5W36 - chains A and G; structure by X-ray diffraction, 2.46 A resolution.

# Chain A
Protein: DNA primase
From: Mycobacterium tuberculosis (strain ATCC 25618 / H37Rv)
Notes: EC 2.7.7.-
UniProt: P9WNW1 (DNAG_MYCTU); numbering as in UniProt (aligned over 112-432)
Chain sequence (325 residues; row label = number of the first residue in the row):
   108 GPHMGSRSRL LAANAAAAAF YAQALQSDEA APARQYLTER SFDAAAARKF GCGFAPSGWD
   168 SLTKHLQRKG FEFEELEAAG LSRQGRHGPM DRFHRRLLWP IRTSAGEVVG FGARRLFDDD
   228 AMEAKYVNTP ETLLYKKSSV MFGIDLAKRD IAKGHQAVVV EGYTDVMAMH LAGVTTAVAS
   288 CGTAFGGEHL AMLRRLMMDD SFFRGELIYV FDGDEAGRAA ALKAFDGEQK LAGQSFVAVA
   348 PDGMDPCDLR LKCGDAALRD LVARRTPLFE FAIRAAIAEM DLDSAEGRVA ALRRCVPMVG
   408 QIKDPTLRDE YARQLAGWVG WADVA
Disordered / not traced: 108, 430-432
Differences from the reference sequence: expression tag (108-111)
Swiss-Prot annotation at these positions:
  - binding site (Mg(2+)): Glu268, Asp319, Asp321

# Chain G
Molecule: synthetic DNA 5'-TATCGTCCCGCCTC
Sequence (14 nucleotides; each row starts with the number of its first residue):
     1 TATCGTCCCG CCTC
Disordered / not traced: 1-4, 7-14
Bound ions: Sr2+ near DG5 (its only coordinating residue here)

# How chain A and chain G interact
Pairs across the interface (10; chain A residue first):
  Tyr143(A) with DT6(G), hydrogen bond to the phosphate
  Glu146(A) with DG5(G), phosphate contact
  Arg147(A) with DG5(G), salt bridge to the phosphate; DT6(G), salt bridge to the phosphate
  Arg221(A) with DG5(G), salt bridge to the phosphate; DT6(G), salt bridge to the phosphate
  Lys232(A) with DG5(G), hydrogen bond to the base; DT6(G), base contact
  Tyr233(A) with DT6(G), hydrogen bond to the phosphate
  Thr271(A) with DT6(G), hydrogen bond to the phosphate
Other interface residues (no listed pair), chain A (8 interface residues in all): Asp352

# In short
Chain A and chain G form an interface of 8 and 2 residues respectively, with 4 hydrogen bonds and 4 salt
bridges. Polar contacts include Lys232(A)-DG5(G), Tyr143(A)-DT6(G) and Tyr233(A)-DT6(G). From UniProt: 3
Mg2+-binding residues on chain A.
Here chain A is DNA primase (Mycobacterium tuberculosis (strain ATCC 25618 / H37Rv)) and chain G is synthetic
DNA 5'-TATCGTCCCGCCTC. Entry 5W36 (Crystal structure of the RNA polymerase domain (RPD) of Mycobacterium
tuberculosis primase DnaG in complex with ...) was determined by X-ray diffraction, deposited together with
5W33, 5W34 and 5W35.
